7VSD - chain A; structure by X-ray diffraction, 1.70 A resolution.

Chain A:
Protein: Ribonuclease HI
Source organism: Escherichia coli (strain K12)
Notes: EC 3.1.26.4
UniProtKB: P0A7Y4 (RNH_ECOLI); residue numbers follow UniProt; this construct covers 1-155
Chain sequence (155 residues; each row starts with the number of its first residue):
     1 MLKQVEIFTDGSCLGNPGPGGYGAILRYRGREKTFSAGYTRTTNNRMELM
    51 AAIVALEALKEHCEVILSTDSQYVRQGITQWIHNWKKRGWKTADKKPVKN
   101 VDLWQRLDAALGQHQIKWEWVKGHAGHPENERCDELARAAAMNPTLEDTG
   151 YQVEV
Metal / ion sites: Mg2+ site 1: Gly11, Asn44, Glu48; Mg2+ site 2: Gly11, Asp134
From the paper describing this entry:
  - catalytic residues: His124 (proposed by the authors, not directly observed)

In short:
Gly11, Asn44 and Glu48 form the Mg2+ site 1. Gly11 and Asp134 coordinate Mg2+ site 2. The paper reports the
catalytic residue His124.
Chain A is Ribonuclease HI (Escherichia coli (strain K12)); the structure, E. coli Ribonuclease HI in complex
with one Mg2+ (2), was determined by X-ray diffraction, deposited together with 7VSA, 7VSB, 7VSC and 7VSE.
